Entry 8WH5 (electron microscopy, 3.58 A resolution); this record covers chains B and J of the 11 polymer chains in the assembly.

Chain B:
Protein: Histone H4
Organism: Arabidopsis thaliana
Reference sequence: P59259 (H4_ARATH); residues 0-102 here correspond to UniProt positions 1-103 (UniProt number = residue number + 1)
Chain sequence (103 residues; numbered 0 to 102; the number before each row is that of its first residue; numbering starts at 0):
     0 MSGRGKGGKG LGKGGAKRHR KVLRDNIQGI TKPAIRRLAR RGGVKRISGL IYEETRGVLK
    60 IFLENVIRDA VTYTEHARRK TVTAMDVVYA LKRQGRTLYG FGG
Disordered / not traced: 0-24, 102
Curated features (UniProtKB/Swiss-Prot):
  - DNA-binding region: Lys16 to Lys20

Chain J:
Molecule: antisense strand (167-nt DNA)
Sequence (167 nucleotides; row label = number of the first residue in the row; numbers below 1 keep their minus sign (DT-19 is residue -19)):
   -19 TCAGCGACAC CGGCACTGGA ATCGGATGTA TATATCTGAC ACGTGCCTGG AGACTAGGGA
    41 GTAATCCCCT TGGGCGGTTA AACGCGGGGG ACAGCGCGTA CGTGCGTTTA AGCGGTGCTA
   101 GAGCTGTCTA CGACCAATTG AGCGGCCTCG GCACCGGGAT TCTCGAT
Disordered / not traced: -19 to 13, 147

How chain B and chain J interact:
Residue-residue contacts - 9 pairs, chain B then chain J:
  Arg45(B) - DC81(J)  sugar contact
  Arg45(B) - DG82(J)  phosphate contact
  Ile46(B) - DC81(J)  phosphate contact
  Ile46(B) - DG82(J)  hydrogen bond to the phosphate
  Ser47(B) - DC81(J)  hydrogen bond to the phosphate
  Gly48(B) - DC81(J)  phosphate contact
  Lys79(B) - DG101(J)  phosphate contact
  Lys79(B) - DA102(J)  hydrogen bond to the phosphate
  Thr80(B) - DA102(J)  hydrogen bond to the phosphate
Other interface residues (no listed pair), chain B (10 interface residues in all): Arg35, Arg39, Arg77, Arg78
Other interface residues (no listed pair), chain J (5 interface residues in all): DT83

Summary:
Chain B and chain J form an interface of 10 and 5 residues respectively, with 4 hydrogen bonds. Among the
polar pairs are Ile46(B)-DG82(J), Ser47(B)-DC81(J) and Lys79(B)-DA102(J). Curated annotation (UniProt) lists a
DNA-binding region on chain B.
Chain B is Histone H4 (Arabidopsis thaliana) and chain J is antisense strand (167-nt DNA); the structure,
Structure of DDM1-nucleosome complex in the apo state, was determined by electron microscopy together with
8WH8, 8WH9, 8WHA and 8WHB from the same study.
